8SWX - chains A and D of the 8 polymer chains in the assembly; structure by electron microscopy, 3.90 A resolution.

# Chain A
Molecule: Surface protein gp120
Organism: Human immunodeficiency virus 1
Sequence (516 residues; each row starts with the number of its first residue; note: 17 numbers in that range are skipped by the numbering (no residue carries them; nothing is unmodelled there); a row labelled like 182A-182N holds insertion residues (182A, then the next letters in order); numbers below 1 keep their minus sign (Met-4 is residue -4)):
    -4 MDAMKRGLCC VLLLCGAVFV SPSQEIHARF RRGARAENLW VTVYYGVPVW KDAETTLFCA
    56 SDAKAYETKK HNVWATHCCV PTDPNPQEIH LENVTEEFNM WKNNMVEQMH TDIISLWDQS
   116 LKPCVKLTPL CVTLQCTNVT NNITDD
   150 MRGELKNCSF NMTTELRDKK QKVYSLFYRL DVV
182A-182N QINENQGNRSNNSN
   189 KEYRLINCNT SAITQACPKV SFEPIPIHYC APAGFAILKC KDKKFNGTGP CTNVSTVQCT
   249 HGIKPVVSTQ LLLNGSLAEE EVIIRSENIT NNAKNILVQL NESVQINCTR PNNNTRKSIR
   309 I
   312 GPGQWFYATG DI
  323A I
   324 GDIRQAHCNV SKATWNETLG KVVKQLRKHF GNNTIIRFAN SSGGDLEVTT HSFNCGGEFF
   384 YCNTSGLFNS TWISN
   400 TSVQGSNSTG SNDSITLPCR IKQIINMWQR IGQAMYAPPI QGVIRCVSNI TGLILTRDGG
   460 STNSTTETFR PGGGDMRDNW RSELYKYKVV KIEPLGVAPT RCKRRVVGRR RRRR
Unresolved in the structure: -4 to 31, 59-65, 182A-182N, 400-410, 458-464, 505-513
Disulfide bonds: Cys54-Cys73, Cys119-Cys205, Cys126-Cys196, Cys131-Cys157, Cys218-Cys247, Cys228-Cys239, Cys296-Cys331, Cys378-Cys445, Cys385-Cys418
Covalent attachments: N-acetylglucosamine (NAG) linked to Asn88, Asn133, Asn137, Asn156, Asn160, Asn197, Asn234, Asn241, Asn262, Asn276, Asn289, Asn295, Asn301, Asn332, Asn339, Asn355, Asn363, Asn386, Asn392, Asn448
From the paper describing this entry:
  - mutagenesis - T465N: decreased binding to control group

# Chain D
Molecule: Transmembrane protein gp41
Organism: Human immunodeficiency virus 1
Sequence (153 residues; row label = number of the first residue in the row):
   512 AVGIGAVFLG FLGAAGSTMG AASMTLTVQA RNLLSGIVQQ QSNLLRAPEC QQHLLKLTVW
   572 GIKQLQARVL AVERYLRDQQ LLGIWGCSGK LICCTNVPWN STWSNRNLSE IWDNMTWLQW
   632 DKEISNYTQI IYGLLEESQN QQEKNEQDLL ALD
Unresolved in the structure: 512-521, 548-570, 664
Disulfide bonds: Cys598-Cys604
Covalent attachments: N-acetylglucosamine (NAG) linked to Asn611, Asn618, Asn637
From the paper describing this entry:
  - mutagenesis - N611A: increased binding to experimental group

# Interface between chain A and chain D
Contacting residue pairs (10; chain A residue first):
  Thr37(A) - Gln658(D)
  Tyr39(A) - Gln658(D)  hydrogen bond
  Thr499(A) - Gln658(D)
  Arg500(A) - Ala662(D)  hydrogen bond (side chain-backbone)
  Cys501(A) - Gln658(D)
  Cys501(A) - Leu661(D)  hydrophobic
  Cys501(A) - Ala662(D)
  Lys502(A) - Leu661(D)
  Arg504(A) - Leu660(D)
  Arg504(A) - Leu661(D)
Also at the interface, not in a pair above, chain A (8 interface residues in all): Arg503
Also at the interface, not in a pair above, chain D (5 interface residues in all): Leu663

# Summary
8 residues of chain A face 5 of chain D across their interface; the contacts include 2 hydrogen bonds. Polar
contacts include Tyr39(A)-Gln658(D) and Arg500(A)-Ala662(D). From the paper: T465N of chain A reduces binding
to control group; N611A of chain D increases binding to experimental group.
Chain A is Surface protein gp120 and chain D is Transmembrane protein gp41, both from Human immunodeficiency
virus 1; the structure, BG505 Boost2 SOSIP.664 in complex with NHP polyclonal antibody Base4, was determined
by electron microscopy (same publication as 8T2E, 8T2F, 8SWV and 8SWW).
